Entry 8VHB (X-ray diffraction, 1.89 A resolution); this record covers chains A and B.

Chain A (and B):
Protein: Isocitrate dehydrogenase [NADP] cytoplasmic
Organism: Homo sapiens
Notes: EC 1.1.1.42; chain B of this document is another copy of the same molecule, construct and numbering; everything in this record applies to it too
UniProt: O75874 (IDHC_HUMAN); numbering as in UniProt (aligned over 1-414)
Sequence (430 residues; numbered -15 to 414; the number before each row is that of its first residue; numbers below 1 keep their minus sign (His-15 is residue -15)):
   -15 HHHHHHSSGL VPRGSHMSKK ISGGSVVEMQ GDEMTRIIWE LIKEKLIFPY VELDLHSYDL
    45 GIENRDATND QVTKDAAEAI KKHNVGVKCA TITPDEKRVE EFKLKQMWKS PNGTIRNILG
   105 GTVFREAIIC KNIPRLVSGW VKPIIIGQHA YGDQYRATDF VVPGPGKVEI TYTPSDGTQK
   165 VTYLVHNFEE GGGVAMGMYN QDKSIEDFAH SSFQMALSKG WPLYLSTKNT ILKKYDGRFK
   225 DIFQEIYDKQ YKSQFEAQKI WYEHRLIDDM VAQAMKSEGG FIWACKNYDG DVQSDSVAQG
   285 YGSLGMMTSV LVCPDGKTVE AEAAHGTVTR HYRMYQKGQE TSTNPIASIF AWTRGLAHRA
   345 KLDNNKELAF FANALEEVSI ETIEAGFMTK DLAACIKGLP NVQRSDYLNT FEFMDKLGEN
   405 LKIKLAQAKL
Disordered / not traced: -15 to 0, 412-414 (chain B: -15 to 1, 414)
Sequence notes: expression tag (-15 to 0); engineered mutation Gln132 (Arg in O75874)
Bound ions: Ca2+ site 1: Asp252 (together with NADPH with ketoglutarate adduct) (shared with Asp275(B) of chain B); Ca2+ site 2: Asp275 (together with 2-oxoglutaric acid) (shared with Asp252(B) of chain B)
Residues lining bound ligands:
  - 2-oxoglutaric acid (AKG): Thr77, Ser94, Asn96, Arg109, Asp275, Ala308, His309
  - NADPH with ketoglutarate adduct (EE1; (3S)-3-[(4S)-3-aminocarbonyl-1-[(2R,3R,4S,5R)-5-[[[[(2R,3R,4R,5R)-5-(6-aminopurin-9-yl)-3-oxidanyl-4-phosphonooxy-oxolan-2-yl]methoxy-oxidanyl-phosphoryl]oxy-oxidanyl-phosphoryl]oxymethyl]-3,4-bis(oxidanyl)oxolan-2-yl]-4H-pyridin-4-yl]-2-oxidanylidene-pentanedioic acid): Lys212, Leu250, Asp252, Asp253
  - NADPH (NDP; NADPH dihydro-nicotinamide-adenine-dinucleotide phosphate): Thr75, Ile76, Thr77, Arg82, His309, Gly310, Thr311, Val312, Thr313, Arg314, His315, Ser326, Thr327, Asn328, Asp375
Swiss-Prot annotation at these positions:
  - binding site (NADP(+)): Thr75 to Thr77, Arg82, Lys260, Gly310 to His315, Asn328
  - binding site (substrate): Thr77, Ser94 to Arg100, Arg109, Lys212
  - binding site (Mn(2+)): Asp252, Asp275, Asp279
  - site (Critical for catalysis): Tyr139, Lys212
  - modified residue: Ser2 (N-acetylserine), Tyr42 (Phosphotyrosine), Lys81 (N6-acetyllysine), Lys126 (N6-succinyllysine), Lys224 (N6-acetyllysine), Lys233 (N6-acetyllysine), Lys243 (N6-acetyllysine), Lys321 (N6-acetyllysine), Ser389 (Phosphoserine), Lys400 (N6-succinyllysine)
What the authors report for this chain:
  - conformationally variable residues (side-chain flip): Tyr139, Arg314
  - catalytic residues: Tyr139, Lys212 (citing earlier work)
  - mutagenesis - R132Q (2-fold): increased binding to NADPH

How chain A and chain B interact:
Residue-residue contacts - 155 pairs, chain A then chain B:
  Met91(A) - Lys217(B)  hydrogen bond
  Leu120(A) - Leu120(B)
  Leu120(A) - Val121(B)
  Leu120(A) - Ser122(B)  hydrogen bond (backbone-backbone)
  Leu120(A) - Met259(B)
  Leu120(A) - Lys260(B)
  Val121(A) - Leu120(B)
  Val121(A) - Met259(B)  hydrophobic
  Ser122(A) - Leu120(B)  hydrogen bond (backbone-backbone)
  Tyr135(A) - His170(B)
  Gln138(A) - Ile215(B)
  Gln138(A) - Leu216(B)
  Thr142(A) - Ile154(B)
  Thr142(A) - Tyr167(B)
  Thr142(A) - Leu168(B)
  Thr142(A) - Val169(B)
  Asp143(A) - Leu216(B)
  Asp143(A) - Lys217(B)  hydrogen bond (side chain-backbone)
  Asp143(A) - Lys218(B)  hydrogen bond (side chain-backbone)
  Asp143(A) - Tyr219(B)  hydrogen bond (side chain-backbone)
  Phe144(A) - Ile154(B)  hydrophobic
  Phe144(A) - Tyr167(B)
  Phe144(A) - Lys218(B)
  Val145(A) - Lys218(B)
  Val146(A) - Tyr156(B)  hydrophobic
  Pro147(A) - Tyr156(B)
  Gly148(A) - Tyr156(B)  hydrogen bond (backbone-side chain)
  Pro149(A) - Tyr156(B)  hydrogen bond (backbone-side chain)
  Pro149(A) - Pro158(B)
  Pro149(A) - Ser159(B)  hydrogen bond (backbone-backbone)
  Gly150(A) - Tyr156(B)
  Gly150(A) - Thr157(B)
  Gly150(A) - Ser159(B)
  Lys151(A) - Thr155(B)
  Lys151(A) - Tyr156(B)
  Lys151(A) - Thr157(B)  hydrogen bond (backbone-backbone)
  Val152(A) - Ile154(B)  hydrophobic
  Val152(A) - Thr155(B)
  Val152(A) - Tyr156(B)  hydrophobic
  Glu153(A) - Ile154(B)
  Glu153(A) - Thr155(B)  hydrogen bond (backbone-backbone)
  Ile154(A) - Phe144(B)  hydrophobic
  Ile154(A) - Val152(B)  hydrophobic
  Ile154(A) - Glu153(B)
  Ile154(A) - Met180(B)
  Ile154(A) - Gly181(B)
  Thr155(A) - Lys151(B)
  Thr155(A) - Val152(B)
  Thr155(A) - Glu153(B)  hydrogen bond (backbone-backbone)
  Tyr156(A) - Val146(B)  hydrophobic
  Tyr156(A) - Pro147(B)
  Tyr156(A) - Gly148(B)  hydrogen bond (side chain-backbone)
  Tyr156(A) - Pro149(B)  hydrogen bond (side chain-backbone)
  Tyr156(A) - Gly150(B)
  Tyr156(A) - Lys151(B)
  Tyr156(A) - Val152(B)  hydrophobic
  Thr157(A) - Gly150(B)
  Thr157(A) - Lys151(B)  hydrogen bond (backbone-backbone)
  Pro158(A) - Pro149(B)
  Ser159(A) - Pro149(B)  hydrogen bond (backbone-backbone)
  Ser159(A) - Gly150(B)  hydrogen bond (side chain-backbone)
  Tyr167(A) - Thr142(B)
  Tyr167(A) - Phe144(B)  hydrophobic
  Leu168(A) - Thr142(B)  hydrogen bond (backbone-side chain)
  Val169(A) - Thr142(B)
  Val169(A) - Gly181(B)
  Val169(A) - Tyr183(B)
  His170(A) - Tyr135(B)
  His170(A) - Tyr183(B)  hydrogen bond
  His170(A) - Gln185(B)  hydrogen bond
  Phe172(A) - Tyr183(B)  hydrophobic
  Phe172(A) - Asn184(B)
  Gly176(A) - Gln185(B)
  Gly176(A) - Asp186(B)  hydrogen bond (backbone-backbone)
  Gly177(A) - Asn184(B)
  Gly177(A) - Asp186(B)
  Val178(A) - Tyr183(B)
  Val178(A) - Asn184(B)  hydrogen bond (backbone-backbone)
  Val178(A) - Lys218(B)
  Val178(A) - Tyr219(B)  hydrophobic
  Val178(A) - Arg222(B)
  Ala179(A) - Met182(B)
  Ala179(A) - Tyr219(B)
  Met180(A) - Ile154(B)
  Met180(A) - Met180(B)
  Met180(A) - Gly181(B)
  Met180(A) - Met182(B)  hydrogen bond (backbone-backbone)
  Met180(A) - Leu216(B)  hydrophobic
  Met180(A) - Tyr219(B)  hydrophobic
  Gly181(A) - Met180(B)
  Met182(A) - Val169(B)
  Met182(A) - Ala179(B)
  Met182(A) - Met180(B)  hydrogen bond (backbone-backbone)
  Met182(A) - Met182(B)  hydrophobic
  Tyr183(A) - Val169(B)
  Tyr183(A) - His170(B)  hydrogen bond
  Tyr183(A) - Phe172(B)  hydrophobic
  Tyr183(A) - Val178(B)
  Asn184(A) - Phe172(B)
  Asn184(A) - Gly177(B)
  Asn184(A) - Val178(B)  hydrogen bond (backbone-backbone)
  Gln185(A) - His170(B)  hydrogen bond
  Gln185(A) - Gly176(B)
  Asp186(A) - Gly176(B)  hydrogen bond (backbone-backbone)
  Asp186(A) - Gly177(B)
  Lys212(A) - Tyr139(B)
  Lys212(A) - Asp275(B)  salt bridge
  Ile215(A) - Gln138(B)
  Ile215(A) - Tyr139(B)  hydrophobic
  Leu216(A) - Gln138(B)
  Leu216(A) - Asp143(B)
  Leu216(A) - Met180(B)  hydrophobic
  Lys217(A) - Asp143(B)  hydrogen bond (backbone-side chain)
  Lys218(A) - Asp143(B)  salt bridge
  Lys218(A) - Phe144(B)
  Lys218(A) - Val178(B)
  Tyr219(A) - Asp143(B)  hydrogen bond (backbone-side chain)
  Tyr219(A) - Val178(B)  hydrophobic
  Tyr219(A) - Ala179(B)
  Tyr219(A) - Met180(B)  hydrophobic
  Arg222(A) - Val178(B)
  Ile251(A) - Tyr272(B)
  Ile251(A) - Val276(B)  hydrophobic
  Asp252(A) - Asp275(B)
  Asp252(A) - Asp279(B)
  Val255(A) - Val276(B)
  Val255(A) - Ser280(B)
  Ala256(A) - Asp279(B)
  Ala256(A) - Gln283(B)
  Ala256(A) - Leu288(B)  hydrophobic
  Met259(A) - Leu120(B)
  Met259(A) - Val121(B)  hydrophobic
  Met259(A) - Ser280(B)
  Met259(A) - Gln283(B)
  Met259(A) - Gly284(B)
  Lys260(A) - Leu120(B)
  Lys260(A) - Gln283(B)
  Tyr272(A) - Ile251(B)
  Tyr272(A) - Tyr272(B)  hydrophobic
  Tyr272(A) - Asp273(B)  hydrogen bond
  Asp273(A) - Tyr272(B)  hydrogen bond
  Asp275(A) - Lys212(B)  salt bridge
  Asp275(A) - Asp252(B)
  Val276(A) - Ile251(B)  hydrophobic
  Val276(A) - Val255(B)
  Gln277(A) - Gln277(B)  hydrogen bond
  Asp279(A) - Asp252(B)
  Asp279(A) - Ala256(B)
  Ser280(A) - Val255(B)
  Ser280(A) - Met259(B)
  Gln283(A) - Ala256(B)
  Gln283(A) - Met259(B)
  Gln283(A) - Lys260(B)
  Gly284(A) - Met259(B)
  Leu288(A) - Ala256(B)  hydrophobic
Also at the interface, not in a pair above, chain A (67 interface residues in all): Arg119, Trp124, Tyr139, Ala141
Also at the interface, not in a pair above, chain B (66 interface residues in all): Arg119, Ala141, Val145, Asp253

Overview:
67 residues of chain A face 66 of chain B across their interface, with 33 hydrogen bonds and 3 salt bridges.
Polar contacts include Lys212(A)-Asp275(B), Lys218(A)-Asp143(B) and Met91(A)-Lys217(B). Chain A binds
2-oxoglutaric acid, NADPH and NADPH with ketoglutarate adduct. From the paper: catalytic residues Tyr139(A)
and Lys212(A); R132Q of chain A increases binding to NADPH.
Both chains are Isocitrate dehydrogenase [NADP] cytoplasmic (Homo sapiens). Entry 8VHB (Crystal Structure of
Human IDH1 R132Q in complex with NADPH and Alpha-Ketoglutarate) was determined by X-ray diffraction, deposited
together with 8VH9, 8VHA, 8VHC, 8VHD and 8VHE.
